Entry 3EK6 (X-ray diffraction, 2.34 A resolution); this record covers chains A and D of the 6 polymer chains in the assembly.

# Chain A (and D)
Molecule: Uridylate kinase
Organism: Xanthomonas campestris pv. campestris
Notes: EC 2.7.4.22; chain D of this document is another copy of the same molecule, construct and numbering; everything in this record applies to it too
UniProtKB: P59009 (PYRH_XANCP); residues 1-240 here = UniProt positions 1-240
Amino-acid sequence (243 residues; row label = number of the first residue in the row; numbers below 1 keep their minus sign (Ser-2 is residue -2)):
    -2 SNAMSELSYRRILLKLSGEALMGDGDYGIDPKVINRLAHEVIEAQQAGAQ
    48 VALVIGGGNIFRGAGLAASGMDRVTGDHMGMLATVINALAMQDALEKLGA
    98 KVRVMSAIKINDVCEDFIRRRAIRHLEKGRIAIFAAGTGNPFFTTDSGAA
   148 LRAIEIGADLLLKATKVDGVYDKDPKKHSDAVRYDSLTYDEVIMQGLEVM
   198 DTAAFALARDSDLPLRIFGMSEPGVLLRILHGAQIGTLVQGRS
Sequence notes: expression tag (-2 to 0)
Swiss-Prot annotation at these positions:
  - binding site (ATP): Lys12 to Gly15, Gly55, Arg59, Thr162, Tyr168, Asp171
  - binding site (UMP): Gly54, Asp74, Thr135 to Thr142

# How chain A and chain D interact
Contacting residue pairs (9; chain A residue first):
  Lys106(A) - Asn108(D)  hydrogen bond
  Asp113(A) - Asn108(D)  hydrogen bond
  Phe114(A) - Asp109(D)
  Ile115(A) - Asp109(D)
  Arg116(A) - Asp109(D)  hydrogen bond (backbone-side chain)
  Arg117(A) - Gln89(D)  hydrogen bond
  Arg117(A) - Glu93(D)  salt bridge
  Arg117(A) - Val99(D)  hydrogen bond (side chain-backbone)
  Arg121(A) - Arg100(D)
Other interface residues (no listed pair), chain A (8 interface residues in all): Arg118
Other interface residues (no listed pair), chain D (7 interface residues in all): Arg118

# Overview
The interface between chain A and chain D involves 8 residues on one side and 7 on the other; the contacts
include 5 hydrogen bonds and 1 salt bridge. Polar contacts include Arg117(A)-Glu93(D), Lys106(A)-Asn108(D) and
Asp113(A)-Asn108(D).
Both chains are Uridylate kinase (Xanthomonas campestris pv. campestris). Entry 3EK6 (Unique GTP-binding
Pocket and Allostery of UMP Kinase from a Gram-Negative Phytopathogen Bacterium) was determined by X-ray
diffraction.
